6B0R - chains D and F of the 3 polymer chains in the assembly; structure by X-ray diffraction, 1.82 A resolution.

# Chain D
Protein: Wilms tumor protein
Source organism: Homo sapiens
Reference sequence: P19544 (WT1_HUMAN), isoform P19544-2; residues 321-437 here correspond to UniProt positions 304-420 (UniProt number = residue number - 17)
Amino-acid sequence (119 residues; row label = number of the first residue in the row):
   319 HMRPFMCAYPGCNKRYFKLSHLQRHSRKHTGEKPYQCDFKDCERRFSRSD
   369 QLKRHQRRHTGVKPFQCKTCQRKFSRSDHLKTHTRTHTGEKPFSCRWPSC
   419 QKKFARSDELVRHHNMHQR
Unresolved in the structure: 319, 437
Construct notes: expression tag (319-320); engineered mutation Arg342 (Met325 in P19544)
Ion coordination: Zn2+ site 1: Cys325, Cys330, His343, His347; Zn2+ site 2: Cys355, Cys360, His373, His377; Zn2+ site 3: Cys385, Cys388, His401, His405; Zn2+ site 4: Cys413, Cys418, His431, His435
Reported in the primary citation:
  - binding site for the 15-nt DNA strand: Lys336, His339, Arg342
  - specificity-determining residues: Arg342

# Chain F
Molecule: 15-nt DNA strand
Sequence (15 nucleotides; each row starts with the number of its first residue):
     1 TTAACCCTCCCACGC
Unresolved in the structure: 1

# How chain D and chain F interact
Contacting residue pairs - 21 pairs, chain D then chain F:
  Leu337(D) - DT2(F)  base contact
  Ser338(D) - DA3(F)  base contact
  Arg342(D) - DC5(F)  base contact
  Tyr353(D) - DA4(F)  hydrogen bond to the phosphate
  Ser367(D) - DA4(F)  sugar contact
  Ser367(D) - DC5(F)  phosphate contact
  Asp368(D) - DC5(F)  base contact
  Asp368(D) - DC6(F)  hydrogen bond to the base
  Lys371(D) - DC5(F)  salt bridge to the phosphate
  Phe383(D) - DC7(F)  phosphate contact
  Arg394(D) - DC9(F)  base contact
  Ser395(D) - DC7(F)  phosphate contact
  Ser395(D) - DT8(F)  hydrogen bond to the phosphate
  Asp396(D) - DT8(F)  hydrogen bond to the phosphate
  Asp396(D) - DC9(F)  hydrogen bond to the base
  Lys399(D) - DT8(F)  sugar contact
  Lys399(D) - DC9(F)  phosphate contact
  Arg424(D) - DA12(F)  base contact
  Ser425(D) - DC10(F)  hydrogen bond to the phosphate
  Asp426(D) - DA12(F)  hydrogen bond to the base
  Arg430(D) - DG14(F)  base contact
Other interface residues (no listed pair), chain D (19 interface residues in all): Gln341, Arg366, Arg372
Other interface residues (no listed pair), chain F (13 interface residues in all): DC11, DC13

# Overview
The interface between chain D and chain F involves 19 residues on one side and 13 on the other, with 7
hydrogen bonds and 1 salt bridge. Polar contacts include Asp368(D)-DC6(F), Asp396(D)-DC9(F) and
Asp426(D)-DA12(F). The paper reports a binding site for the 15-nt DNA strand at Lys336(D), His339(D) and
Arg342(D); the specificity determinant Arg342(D).
Chain D is Wilms tumor protein (Homo sapiens) and chain F is a 15-nt DNA strand; the structure, Zinc finger
Domain of WT1(-KTS form) with M342R Mutation and 14+1mer Oligonucleotide with 3' Triplet TGG, was determined
by X-ray diffraction, deposited together with 6B0O, 6B0P, 6B0Q and 6BLW.
